5VR8 - chains A and E of the 6 polymer chains in the assembly; structure by X-ray diffraction, 2.00 A resolution.

== Chain A (and E) ==
Name: UDP-glucose 6-dehydrogenase
Source organism: Homo sapiens
Notes: EC 1.1.1.22; chain E of this document is another copy of the same molecule, construct and numbering; everything in this record applies to it too
UniProt: O60701 (UGDH_HUMAN); residue numbers follow UniProt; this construct covers 1-494
Chain sequence (495 residues; each row starts with the number of its first residue; numbering starts at 0):
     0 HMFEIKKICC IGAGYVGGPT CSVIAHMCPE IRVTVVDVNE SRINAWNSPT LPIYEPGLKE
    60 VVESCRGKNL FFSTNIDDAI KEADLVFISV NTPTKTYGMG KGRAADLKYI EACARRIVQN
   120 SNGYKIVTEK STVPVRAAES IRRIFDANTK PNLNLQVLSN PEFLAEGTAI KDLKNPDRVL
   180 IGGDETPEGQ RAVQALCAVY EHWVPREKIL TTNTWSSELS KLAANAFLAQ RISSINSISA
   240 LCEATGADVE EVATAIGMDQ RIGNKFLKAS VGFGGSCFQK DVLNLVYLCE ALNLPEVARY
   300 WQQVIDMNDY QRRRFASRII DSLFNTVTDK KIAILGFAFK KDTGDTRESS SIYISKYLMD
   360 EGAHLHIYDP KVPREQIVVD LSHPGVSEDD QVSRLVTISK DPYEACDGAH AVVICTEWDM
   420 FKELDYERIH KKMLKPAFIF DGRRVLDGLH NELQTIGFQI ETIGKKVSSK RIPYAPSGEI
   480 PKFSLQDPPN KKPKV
Disordered / not traced: 0, 383-387, 466-494 (chain E: 0-1, 382-388, 466-494)
Differences from the reference sequence: expression tag (0)
Small-molecule neighbours:
  - uridine-5'-diphosphate-xylopyranose (UDX), molecule 1: I10, G11, A12, G13, Y14, V15, G16, D36, V37, N38, R41, S88, V89, N90, T91, Y108, C112, S130, T131, V132, E165, S275, K279, R346
  - uridine-5'-diphosphate-xylopyranose (UDX), molecule 2: T131, E161, F162, L163, A164, E165, K220, N224, L227, I231, F265, L266, K267, S269, G271, F272, G273, C276, F277, F338, K339, E416, R442
What the authors report for this chain:
  - mutagenesis - A136M: decreased binding to uridine-5'-diphosphate-xylopyranose (citing earlier work)

== Interface between chain A and chain E ==
Pairs across the interface - 30 pairs, chain A then chain E:
  S316(A) with M98(E)
  D320(A) with M98(E)
  S321(A) with R142(E), hydrogen bond (backbone-side chain)
  F323(A) with L106(E), hydrophobic; R135(E); E138(E); S139(E); R142(E)
  N324(A) with K94(E), hydrogen bond (backbone-side chain); M98(E); A103(E); Y286(E)
  T325(A) with D105(E), hydrogen bond; K107(E); E110(E)
  T327(A) with Y96(E), hydrogen bond
  K329(A) with E110(E), salt bridge
  D359(A) with Y96(E); G97(E)
  E360(A) with K94(E), salt bridge; Y96(E); G97(E); M98(E), hydrogen bond (side chain-backbone)
  H409(A) with R114(E)
  K434(A) with R114(E), hydrogen bond (backbone-side chain); A146(E); N147(E), hydrogen bond (backbone-side chain)
  P435(A) with R142(E); A146(E)
  F437(A) with R142(E)
Also at the interface, not in a pair above, chain A (18 interface residues in all): I319, L322, G361, L433
Also at the interface, not in a pair above, chain E (18 interface residues in all): I143

== Summary ==
Chain A and chain E each contribute 18 residues to their interface; the contacts include 7 hydrogen bonds and
2 salt bridges. Polar contacts include K329(A)-E110(E), E360(A)-K94(E) and S321(A)-R142(E). Bound to chain A:
uridine-5'-diphosphate-xylopyranose. From the paper: A136M of chain A reduces binding to
uridine-5'-diphosphate-xylopyranose.
Both chains are UDP-glucose 6-dehydrogenase (Homo sapiens). Entry 5VR8 (Human UDP-Glucose Dehydrogenase with
UDP-Xylose Bound to the Co-enzyme Site) was determined by X-ray diffraction (same publication as 5W4X).
